PDB entry 8AX1 | X-ray diffraction, 1.65 A resolution | chains A and B

# Chain A (and B)
Protein: Glutathione transferase
From: Trametes versicolor
Notes: EC 2.5.1.18; chain B of this document is another copy of the same molecule, construct and numbering; everything in this record applies to it too
Reference sequence: A0A384E145 (A0A384E145_TRAVE); residues 1-246 here = UniProt positions 1-246
Amino-acid sequence (246 residues; each row starts with the number of its first residue):
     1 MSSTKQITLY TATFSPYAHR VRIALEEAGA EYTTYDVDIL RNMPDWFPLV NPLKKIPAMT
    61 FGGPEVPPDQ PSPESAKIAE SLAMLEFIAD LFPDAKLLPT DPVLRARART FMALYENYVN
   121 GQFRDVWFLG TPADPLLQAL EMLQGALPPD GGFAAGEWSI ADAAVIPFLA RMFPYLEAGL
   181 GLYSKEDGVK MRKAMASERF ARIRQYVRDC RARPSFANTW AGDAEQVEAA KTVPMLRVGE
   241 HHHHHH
Unresolved in the structure: 1-4, 245-246 (chain B: 1-3, 245-246)
Small-molecule neighbours:
  - tetranitro-nitroso-oxidanyl-ruthenium(2-) (ODU), molecule 1: F14, S15, P16, Y17, I39, L40, K54, K55, I56
  - tetranitro-nitroso-oxidanyl-ruthenium(2-) (ODU), molecule 2: F173, R204, V207, R208, R211

# How chain A and chain B interact
Contacting residue pairs - 35 pairs, chain A then chain B:
  L53(A) with L114(B), hydrophobic; Y118(B); M142(B), hydrophobic
  K55(A) with Y118(B)
  F61(A) with V103(B), hydrophobic
  A79(A) with T110(B), hydrogen bond (backbone-side chain)
  E80(A) with A113(B); N117(B), hydrogen bond; Y118(B), hydrogen bond
  A83(A) with R109(B); T110(B)
  E86(A) with R109(B), salt bridge
  F87(A) with P102(B); A106(B), hydrophobic
  D90(A) with R105(B), salt bridge; R109(B), salt bridge
  L91(A) with P102(B), hydrophobic
  P102(A) with F87(B); L91(B), hydrophobic
  V103(A) with F61(B), hydrophobic
  R105(A) with D90(B), salt bridge
  A106(A) with F87(B), hydrophobic
  R109(A) with A83(B); E86(B), salt bridge; D90(B), salt bridge; R109(B)
  T110(A) with A79(B), hydrogen bond (side chain-backbone); A83(B)
  A113(A) with E80(B)
  L114(A) with L53(B), hydrophobic
  N117(A) with E80(B), hydrogen bond
  Y118(A) with L53(B); K55(B); E80(B), hydrogen bond
  M142(A) with L53(B), hydrophobic
Other interface residues (no listed pair), chain A (24 interface residues in all): A76, I78, E116
Other interface residues (no listed pair), chain B (23 interface residues in all): A76, I78

# Overview
The interface between chain A and chain B involves 24 residues on one side and 23 on the other, with 6
hydrogen bonds and 6 salt bridges. Polar pairs include E86(A)-R109(B), D90(A)-R105(B) and D90(A)-R109(B).
Ligands of chain A: tetranitro-nitroso-oxidanyl-ruthenium(2-).
Chain A and chain B are both Glutathione transferase (Trametes versicolor); the structure, Crystal structure
of Trametes versicolor glutathione transferase Omega 3S in complex with hydroxy-tetranitro-nitrosyl-ruthenate,
was determined by X-ray diffraction, deposited together with 8AWZ and 8AX2.
